5EIR - chains A and B; structure by X-ray diffraction, 2.69 A resolution.

# Chain A
Protein: Eukaryotic translation initiation factor 4E
From: Homo sapiens
UniProt: P06730 (IF4E_HUMAN); residue numbers follow UniProt; this construct covers 1-217
Sequence (217 residues; each row starts with the number of its first residue):
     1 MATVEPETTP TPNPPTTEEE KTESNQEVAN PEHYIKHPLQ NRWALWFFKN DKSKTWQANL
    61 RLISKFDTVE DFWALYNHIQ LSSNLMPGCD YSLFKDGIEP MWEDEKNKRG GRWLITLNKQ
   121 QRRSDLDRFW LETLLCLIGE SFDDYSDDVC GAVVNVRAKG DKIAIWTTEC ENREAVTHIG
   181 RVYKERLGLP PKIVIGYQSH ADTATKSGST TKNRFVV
Disordered / not traced: 1-27, 206-210
Residues lining bound ligands: 5O8 (N-[[(2R,3S,4R,5R)-5-[2-azanyl-6-oxidanylidene-7-(phenylmethyl)-1H-purin-7-ium-9-yl]-3,4-bis(oxidanyl)oxolan-2-yl]methyl]-1,1,1-tris(fluoranyl)methanesulfonamide): Trp56, Asp90, Pro100, Met101, Trp102, Glu103, Arg112, Asn155, Arg157, Trp166, His200, Thr203, Ala204
From the paper describing this entry:
  - binding site for 5O8: Trp56, Trp102
  - conformationally variable residues (side-chain flip): Trp102

# Chain B
Protein: Eukaryotic translation initiation factor 4 gamma 1
Notes: fragment: eIF4E binding sequence
Sequence (14 residues; each row starts with the number of its first residue):
   621 KKRYDREFLL GFQF

# Interface between chain A and chain B
Pairs across the interface (22; chain A residue first):
  His37(A) - Tyr624(B)
  His37(A) - Phe632(B)
  Pro38(A) - Lys622(B)
  Pro38(A) - Tyr624(B)  hydrogen bond (backbone-side chain)
  Leu39(A) - Lys622(B)
  Gln40(A) - Lys621(B)
  Gln40(A) - Lys622(B)  hydrogen bond (side chain-backbone)
  Val69(A) - Leu629(B)  hydrophobic
  Val69(A) - Phe632(B)  hydrophobic
  Glu70(A) - Phe632(B)
  Trp73(A) - Leu629(B)  hydrogen bond (side chain-backbone)
  Trp73(A) - Phe632(B)
  Trp73(A) - Gln633(B)
  Asn77(A) - Gln633(B)  hydrogen bond (side chain-backbone)
  Glu132(A) - Arg626(B)  salt bridge
  Leu135(A) - Leu629(B)  hydrophobic
  Ile138(A) - Leu629(B)  hydrophobic
  Gly139(A) - Arg623(B)
  Gly139(A) - Tyr624(B)  hydrogen bond (backbone-backbone)
  Glu140(A) - Lys622(B)
  Asp143(A) - Arg623(B)  salt bridge
  Arg186(A) - Arg626(B)
Also at the interface, not in a pair above, chain A (17 interface residues in all): Tyr76, Ser141
Also at the interface, not in a pair above, chain B (11 interface residues in all): Phe628, Leu630, Phe634

# Overview
17 residues of chain A face 11 of chain B across their interface; the contacts include 5 hydrogen bonds and 2
salt bridges. Polar contacts include Glu132(A)-Arg626(B), Asp143(A)-Arg623(B) and Pro38(A)-Tyr624(B). Ligands
of chain A: compound 5O8. The paper reports a binding site for 5O8 at Trp56(A) and Trp102(A); conformational
variability at Trp102(A).
Here chain A is Eukaryotic translation initiation factor 4E (Homo sapiens) and chain B is Eukaryotic
translation initiation factor 4 gamma 1. Entry 5EIR (Co-crystal structure of eIF4E with nucleotide mimetic
inhibitor) was determined by X-ray diffraction (same publication as 5EHC, 5EI3 and 5EKV).
